Entry 8W19 (electron microscopy, 4.40 A resolution (low resolution: residue-level contacts below are approximate; hydrogen-bond / salt-bridge calls are withheld)); this record covers chains C and L of the 15 polymer chains in the assembly.

[Chain C (and L)]
Molecule: VP6
Source organism: Bluetongue virus (serotype 1 / isolate South Africa)
Notes: chain L of this document is another copy of the same molecule, construct and numbering; everything in this record applies to it too
UniProt: C5IWW5 (C5IWW5_9REOV); numbering as in UniProt (aligned over 1-329)
Chain sequence (329 residues; each row starts with the number of its first residue):
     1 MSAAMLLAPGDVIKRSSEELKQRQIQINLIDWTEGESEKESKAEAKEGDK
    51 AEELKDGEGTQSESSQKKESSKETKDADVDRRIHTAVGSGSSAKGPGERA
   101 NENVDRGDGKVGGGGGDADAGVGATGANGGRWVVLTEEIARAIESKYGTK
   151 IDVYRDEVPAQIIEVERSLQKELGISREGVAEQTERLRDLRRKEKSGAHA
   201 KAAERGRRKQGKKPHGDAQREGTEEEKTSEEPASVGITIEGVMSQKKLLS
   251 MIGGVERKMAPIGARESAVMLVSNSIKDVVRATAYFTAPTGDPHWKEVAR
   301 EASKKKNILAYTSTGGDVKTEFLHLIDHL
Disordered / not traced: 1-3, 34-129, 198-236
From the paper describing this entry:
  - mutagenesis - R167E/K171E, R191E/K195E: abolished growth

[Interface between chain C and chain L]
Residue-residue contacts (9):
  E178(C) - E172(L)
  E178(C) - Q245(L)
  A181(C) - M243(L)
  A181(C) - S244(L)
  T184(C) - M243(L)
  E185(C) - M243(L)
  E185(C) - S244(L)
  E185(C) - K247(L)
  R188(C) - M243(L)
Also at the interface, not in a pair above, chain C (7 interface residues in all): R177, E182
Also at the interface, not in a pair above, chain L (7 interface residues in all): K171, K246

[Overview]
The chain C/chain L interface involves 7 residues from each chain. From the paper: R167E/K171E and R191E/K195E
of chain C abolish growth.
Both chains are VP6 (Bluetongue virus (serotype 1 / isolate South Africa)). Entry 8W19 (Cryo-EM structure of
BTV star-subcore) was determined by electron microscopy, deposited together with 8W12, 8W1C, 8W1O, 8W1R and
8W1S.
